8IVX - chains A and H of the 3 polymer chains in the assembly; structure by X-ray diffraction, 1.90 A resolution.

Chain A:
Molecule: aNRP2-14
From: Homo sapiens
UniProtKB: O60462 (NRP2_HUMAN); residue numbers follow UniProt; this construct covers 25-595
Sequence (583 residues; row label = number of the first residue in the row):
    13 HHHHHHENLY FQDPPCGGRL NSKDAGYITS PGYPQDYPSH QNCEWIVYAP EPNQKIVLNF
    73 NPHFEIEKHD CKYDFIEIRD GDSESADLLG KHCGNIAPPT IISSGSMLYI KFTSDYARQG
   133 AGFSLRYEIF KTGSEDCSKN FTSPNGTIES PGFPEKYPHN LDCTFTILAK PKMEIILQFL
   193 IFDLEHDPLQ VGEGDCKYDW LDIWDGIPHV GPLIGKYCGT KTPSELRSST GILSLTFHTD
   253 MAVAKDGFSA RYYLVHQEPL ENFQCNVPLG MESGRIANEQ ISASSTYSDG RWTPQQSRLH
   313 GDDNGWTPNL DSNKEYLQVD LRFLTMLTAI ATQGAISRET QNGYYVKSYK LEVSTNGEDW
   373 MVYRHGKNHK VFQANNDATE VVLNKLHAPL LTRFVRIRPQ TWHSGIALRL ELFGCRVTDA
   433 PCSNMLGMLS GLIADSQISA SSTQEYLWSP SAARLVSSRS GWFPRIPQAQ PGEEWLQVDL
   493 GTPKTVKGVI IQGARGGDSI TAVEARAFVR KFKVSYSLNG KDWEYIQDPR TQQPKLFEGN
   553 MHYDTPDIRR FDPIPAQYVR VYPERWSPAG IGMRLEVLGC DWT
Not modelled in the structure: 13-148, 197-209, 257-258, 270-273, 378-380, 458-459, 477-482, 508-517
Sequence notes: expression tag (13-24)
UniProt features mapped onto this chain:
  - binding site (Ca(2+)): Glu197, Asp211, Asp252
  - glycosylation (N-linked (GlcNAc...) asparagine): Asn152, Asn157
  - natural variant: Arg334 (R334C: Rare variant), Arg428 (R428W: Rare variant)
Cystine bridges: Cys149-Cys175, Cys277-Cys427, Cys434-Cys592

Chain H:
Molecule: Heavy chain of antibody 14V4 Fab fragment
From: Homo sapiens
Notes: antibody fragment or engineered binder
Sequence (231 residues; row label = number of the first residue in the row):
     1 QVQLKQSGPG LVQPSQSLSI TCTVSGFSLT SYGVHWVRQS PGKGLEWLGL IWSGGSTDYS
    61 PAFISRLSIS EDNSKSQVFF KMNSLQADDT AIYFCARNSY SSGYYAMDYW GQGTSVTVSS
   121 AKTTPPSVYP LAPGSAAQTN SMVTLGCLVK GYFPEPVTVT WNSGSLSSGV HTFPAVLQSD
   181 LYTLSSSVTV PSSTWPSETV TCNVAHPASS TKVDKKIVPR DCGGSHHHHH H
Not modelled in the structure: 135-140, 222-231
Cystine bridges: Cys22-Cys95, Cys147-Cys202

Interface between chain A and chain H:
Contacting residue pairs (35):
  Gln190(A) - Trp52(H)
  Gln190(A) - Ser56(H)
  Phe191(A) - Gly103(H)
  Leu192(A) - Trp52(H)  hydrophobic
  Leu192(A) - Gly103(H)
  Leu192(A) - Tyr104(H)  hydrogen bond (backbone-backbone)
  Ile193(A) - Tyr104(H)
  Thr232(A) - Tyr105(H)  hydrogen bond (backbone-side chain)
  Lys233(A) - Tyr100(H)
  Lys233(A) - Tyr105(H)
  Thr234(A) - Tyr100(H)
  Thr234(A) - Ser102(H)  hydrogen bond
  Thr234(A) - Gly103(H)  hydrogen bond (side chain-backbone)
  Thr234(A) - Tyr105(H)  hydrogen bond (backbone-side chain)
  Pro235(A) - Ser102(H)
  Glu237(A) - Ser56(H)  hydrogen bond
  Arg239(A) - Ser56(H)
  Arg263(A) - Trp52(H)
  Arg263(A) - Thr57(H)
  Arg263(A) - Asp58(H)  salt bridge
  Arg263(A) - Tyr104(H)
  Glu284(A) - Asn73(H)  hydrogen bond (backbone-side chain)
  Ser285(A) - Gly54(H)
  Ser285(A) - Asn73(H)  hydrogen bond (backbone-side chain)
  Gly286(A) - Thr30(H)
  Gly286(A) - Gly54(H)
  Arg287(A) - Gly54(H)  hydrogen bond (side chain-backbone)
  Arg287(A) - Ser56(H)  hydrogen bond
  Asn290(A) - Thr30(H)
  Asn290(A) - Ser31(H)  hydrogen bond
  Arg310(A) - Thr30(H)  hydrogen bond
  His312(A) - Ser74(H)
  Asp314(A) - Ser74(H)
  Asp314(A) - Lys75(H)
  Asp314(A) - Ser76(H)  hydrogen bond
Other interface residues (no listed pair), chain A (21 interface residues in all): Phe194, Ser236
Other interface residues (no listed pair), chain H (18 interface residues in all): Ser53, Gly55

Overview:
21 residues of chain A face 18 of chain H across their interface; the contacts include 13 hydrogen bonds and 1
salt bridge. Among the polar pairs are Arg263(A)-Asp58(H), Thr232(A)-Tyr105(H) and Thr234(A)-Ser102(H).
UniProt lists 3 Ca2+-binding residues on chain A.
Here chain A is aNRP2-14 and chain H is Heavy chain of antibody 14V4 Fab fragment, both from Homo sapiens.
Entry 8IVX (Crystal structure of NRP2 in complex with aNRP2-14 Fab fragment) was determined by X-ray
diffraction (same publication as 8IVW).
